2V7I - chain A; structure by X-ray diffraction, 1.75 A resolution.

Chain A:
Molecule: PRNB
Source organism: Pseudomonas fluorescens
Reference sequence: P95481 (P95481_PSEFL); residues 1-361 here = UniProt positions 1-361
Chain sequence (361 residues; numbered 1 to 361; the number before each row is that of its first residue):
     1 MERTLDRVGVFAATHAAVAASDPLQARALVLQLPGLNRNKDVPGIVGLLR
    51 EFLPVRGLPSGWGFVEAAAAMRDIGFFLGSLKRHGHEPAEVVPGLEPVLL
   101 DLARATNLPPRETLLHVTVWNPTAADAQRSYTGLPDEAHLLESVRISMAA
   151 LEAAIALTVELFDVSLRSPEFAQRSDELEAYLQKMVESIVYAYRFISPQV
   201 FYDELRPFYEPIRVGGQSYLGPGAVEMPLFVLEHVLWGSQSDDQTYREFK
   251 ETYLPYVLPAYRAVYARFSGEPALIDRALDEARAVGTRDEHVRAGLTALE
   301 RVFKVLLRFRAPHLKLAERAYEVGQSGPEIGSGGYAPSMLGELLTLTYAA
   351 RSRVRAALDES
Unresolved in the structure: 1-3, 324-334
Differences from the reference sequence: engineered mutation Ser21 (Cys in P95481), Ser60 (Cys in P95481), Ser175 (Cys in P95481)
Metal / ion sites: heme Fe near His313 (its only coordinating residue here)
Ligand contacts: heme (HEM): Leu140, Ser143, Val144, Ser147, Met185, Ser188, Ile189, Ala192, Ile196, Phe201, Ala224, Val225, Met227, Leu229, Phe249, Tyr253, Phe309, Arg310, His313, Leu316, Ala317, Ala320, Tyr321, Pro337, Met339, Leu340, Leu343
UniProt features mapped onto this chain:
  - binding site (substrate): Pro222 to Val225, Tyr321, Ser332
  - binding site (heme): His313
  - mutagenesis: His313 (H313A: Loss of synthase activity), Tyr321 (Y321F: Loss of synthase activity), Ser332 (S332A: Loss of synthase activity)

In short:
Ligands of chain A: heme. UniProt lists 6 substrate-binding residues, heme-binding residue His313 and 3
mutagenesis sites.
Chain A is PRNB (Pseudomonas fluorescens); the structure, PrnB native, was determined by X-ray diffraction,
deposited together with 2V7J, 2V7K, 2V7L and 2V7M.
